Entry 2HPM (X-ray diffraction, 3.70 A resolution); this record covers chain A.

== Chain A ==
Molecule: DNA Polymerase III alpha subunit
From: Thermus aquaticus
Notes: EC 2.7.7.7
UniProt: Q9XDH5 (DPO3A_THEAQ); residues 1-1220 here = UniProt positions 1-1220
Amino-acid sequence (1220 residues; row label = number of the first residue in the row):
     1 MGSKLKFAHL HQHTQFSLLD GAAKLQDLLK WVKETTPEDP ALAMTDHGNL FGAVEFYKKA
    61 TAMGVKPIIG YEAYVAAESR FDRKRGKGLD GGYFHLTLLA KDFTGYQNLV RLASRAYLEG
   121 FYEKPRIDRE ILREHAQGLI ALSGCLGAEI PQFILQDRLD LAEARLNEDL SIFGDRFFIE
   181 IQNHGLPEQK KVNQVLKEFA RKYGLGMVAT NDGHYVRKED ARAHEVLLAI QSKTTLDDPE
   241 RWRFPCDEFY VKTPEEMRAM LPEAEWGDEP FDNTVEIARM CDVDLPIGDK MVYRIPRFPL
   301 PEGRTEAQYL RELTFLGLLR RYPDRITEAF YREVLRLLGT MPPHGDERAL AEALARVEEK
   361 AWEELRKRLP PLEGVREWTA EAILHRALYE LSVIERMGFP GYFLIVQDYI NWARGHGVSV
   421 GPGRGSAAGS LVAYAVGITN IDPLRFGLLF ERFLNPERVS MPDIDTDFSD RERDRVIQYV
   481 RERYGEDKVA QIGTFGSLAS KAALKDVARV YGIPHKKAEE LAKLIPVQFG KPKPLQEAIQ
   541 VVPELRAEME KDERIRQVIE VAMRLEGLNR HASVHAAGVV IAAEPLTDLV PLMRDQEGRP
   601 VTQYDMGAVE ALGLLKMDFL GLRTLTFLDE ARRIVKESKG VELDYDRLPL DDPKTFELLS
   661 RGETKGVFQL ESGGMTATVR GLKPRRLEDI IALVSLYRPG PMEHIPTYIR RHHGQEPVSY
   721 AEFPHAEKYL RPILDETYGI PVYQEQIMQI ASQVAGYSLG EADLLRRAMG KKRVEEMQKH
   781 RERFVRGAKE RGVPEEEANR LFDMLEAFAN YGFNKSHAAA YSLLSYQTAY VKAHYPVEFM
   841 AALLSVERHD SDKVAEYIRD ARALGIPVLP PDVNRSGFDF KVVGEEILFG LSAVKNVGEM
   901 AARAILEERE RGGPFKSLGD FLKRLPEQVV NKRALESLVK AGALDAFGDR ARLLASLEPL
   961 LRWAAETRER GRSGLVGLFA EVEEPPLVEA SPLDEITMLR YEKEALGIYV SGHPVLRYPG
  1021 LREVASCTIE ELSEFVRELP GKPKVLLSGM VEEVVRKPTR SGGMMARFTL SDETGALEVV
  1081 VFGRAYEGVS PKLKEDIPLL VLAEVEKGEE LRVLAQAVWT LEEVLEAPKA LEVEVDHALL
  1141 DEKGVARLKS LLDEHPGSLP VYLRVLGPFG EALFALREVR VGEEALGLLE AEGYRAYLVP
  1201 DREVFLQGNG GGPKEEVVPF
Unresolved in the structure: 1-4, 86-90, 301-302, 339-345, 369-376, 539-543, 1055-1066, 1081-1093, 1107-1111, 1145, 1206-1220
Bound ions: Zn2+ site 1: His-11, His-13, Glu-72, Asp-212; Zn2+ site 2: Asp-20, His-47, His-214; Mg2+ site 1: Glu-149, Asp-169; Mg2+ site 2 near Asp-465 (its only coordinating residue here)
Residues lining bound ligands: triphosphate (3PO): Ser-426, Arg-452, Arg-766
From the paper describing this entry:
  - binding site for triphosphate: Arg-452, Arg-766

== Overview ==
Ligands of chain A: triphosphate. The Zn2+ site 1 is built by His-11, His-13, Glu-72 and Asp-212. The Zn2+
site 2 is built by Asp-20, His-47 and His-214. The paper reports a binding site for triphosphate at Arg-452
and Arg-766.
Chain A is DNA Polymerase III alpha subunit (Thermus aquaticus); the structure, Eubacterial and Eukaryotic
Replicative DNA Polymerases are not Homologous: X-ray Structure of DNA Polymerase III, was determined by X-ray
diffraction, deposited together with 2HPI.
